PDB entry 7CVO | X-ray diffraction, 2.60 A resolution | chains A and E of the 4 polymer chains in the assembly

== Chain A ==
Protein: Chimera of Nuclear transcription factor Y subunit C-4 and Zinc finger protein CONSTANS
From: Arabidopsis thaliana
Reference sequence: chimeric construct of Q9FMV5, Q39057: residues 72-156 from Q9FMV5 (NFYC4_ARATH) positions 72-156 (same numbers); residues 290-357 from Q39057 positions 290-357 (same numbers)
Amino-acid sequence (165 residues; numbered 72 to 357; 121 numbers in that range are skipped by the numbering (no residue carries them; nothing is unmodelled there); the number before each row is that of its first residue):
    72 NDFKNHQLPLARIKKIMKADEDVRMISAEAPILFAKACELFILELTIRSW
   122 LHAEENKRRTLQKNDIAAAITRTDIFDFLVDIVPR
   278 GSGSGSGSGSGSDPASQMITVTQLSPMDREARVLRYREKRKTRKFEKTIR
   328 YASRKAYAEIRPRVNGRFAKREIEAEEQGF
Unresolved in the structure: 72-76, 278-297, 348-357
Differences from the reference sequence: linker (278-289)

== Chain E ==
Molecule: FT CORE2 DNA reverse strand
Sequence (25 nucleotides; numbered 1 to 25; the number before each row is that of its first residue):
     1 CGGAAATCATAACCACAATCTTTTT

== Chain A / chain E interface ==
Pairs across the interface (25):
  Pro80(A) with DA11(E), sugar contact; DA12(E), phosphate contact
  Leu81(A) with DA12(E), hydrogen bond to the phosphate
  Ala82(A) with DA11(E), sugar contact; DA12(E), hydrogen bond to the phosphate
  Arg83(A) with DA11(E), salt bridge to the phosphate
  Met96(A) with DC20(E), sugar contact
  Tyr328(A) with DT19(E), sugar contact; DC20(E), phosphate contact
  Ser330(A) with DA18(E), hydrogen bond to the phosphate; DT19(E), hydrogen bond to the phosphate
  Arg331(A) with DA17(E), base contact; DA18(E), hydrogen bond to the base; DT19(E), hydrogen bond to the sugar
  Tyr334(A) with DC16(E), sugar contact; DA17(E), sugar contact
  Arg338(A) with DA15(E), hydrogen bond to the base; DC16(E), hydrogen bond to the sugar
  Arg344(A) with DC13(E), base contact; DC14(E), base contact
  Phe345(A) with DC14(E), hydrogen bond to the base; DA15(E), base contact
  Ala346(A) with DA15(E), sugar contact
  Lys347(A) with DA15(E), salt bridge to the phosphate; DC16(E), phosphate contact
Interface residues without a listed pair, chain A (16 interface residues in all): Thr131, Gly343
Interface residues without a listed pair, chain E (11 interface residues in all): DC1

== In short ==
16 residues of chain A face 11 of chain E across their interface, with 9 hydrogen bonds and 2 salt bridges.
Among the polar pairs are Arg331(A)-DA18(E), Arg338(A)-DA15(E) and Phe345(A)-DC14(E).
Here chain A is Chimera of Nuclear transcription factor Y subunit C-4 and Zinc finger protein CONSTANS
(Arabidopsis thaliana) and chain E is FT CORE2 DNA reverse strand. Entry 7CVO (crystal structure of
Arabidopsis CO CCT domain in complex with NF-YB3/YC4 and FT CORE2 DNA) was determined by X-ray diffraction
together with 7CVQ from the same study.
